6Z1U - chains S and b of the 21 polymer chains in the assembly; structure by electron microscopy, 3.47 A resolution.

== Chain S ==
Name: ATP synthase subunit O, mitochondrial
Source organism: Bos taurus
UniProtKB: P13621 (ATPO_BOVIN); residues 1-190 here correspond to UniProt positions 24-213 (UniProt number = residue number + 23)
Chain sequence (190 residues; row label = number of the first residue in the row):
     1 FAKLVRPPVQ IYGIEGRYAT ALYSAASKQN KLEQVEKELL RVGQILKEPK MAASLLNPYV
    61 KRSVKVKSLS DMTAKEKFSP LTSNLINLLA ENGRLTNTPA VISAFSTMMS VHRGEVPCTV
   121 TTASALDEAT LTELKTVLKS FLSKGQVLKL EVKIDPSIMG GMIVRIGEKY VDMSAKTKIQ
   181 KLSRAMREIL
Disordered / not traced: 188-190
Swiss-Prot annotation at these positions:
  - modified residue: Lys31 (N6-acetyllysine), Lys37 (N6-acetyllysine), Lys47 (N6-acetyllysine), Lys50 (N6-acetyllysine), Lys67 (N6-succinyllysine), Lys77 (N6-acetyllysine), Lys135 (N6-acetyllysine), Lys139 (N6-acetyllysine), Lys149 (N6-acetyllysine), Lys153 (N6-acetyllysine), Lys169 (N6-acetyllysine), Lys176 (N6-succinyllysine)

== Chain b ==
Name: ATP synthase F(0) complex subunit B1, mitochondrial
Source organism: Bos taurus
UniProtKB: P13619 (AT5F1_BOVIN); residues 1-214 here correspond to UniProt positions 43-256 (UniProt number = residue number + 42)
Chain sequence (214 residues; each row starts with the number of its first residue):
     1 PVPPLPEHGG KVRFGLIPEE FFQFLYPKTG VTGPYVLGTG LILYLLSKEI YVITPETFSA
    61 ISTIGFLVYI VKKYGASVGE FADKLNEQKI AQLEEVKQAS IKQIQDAIDM EKSQQALVQK
   121 RHYLFDVQRN NIAMALEVTY RERLHRVYRE VKNRLDYHIS VQNMMRQKEQ EHMINWVEKR
   181 VVQSISAQQE KETIAKCIAD LKLLSKKAQA QPVM
Disordered / not traced: 1-162, 210-214
Swiss-Prot annotation at these positions:
  - modified residue: Lys89 (N6-succinyllysine), Lys97 (N6-acetyllysine), Lys112 (N6-acetyllysine), Lys120 (N6-acetyllysine), Lys179 (N6-acetyllysine), Lys191 (N6-acetyllysine), Lys202 (N6-acetyllysine)

== Chain S / chain b interface ==
Pairs across the interface - 19 pairs, chain S then chain b:
  Glu133(S) with Ile194(b)
  Leu134(S) with Ile198(b), hydrophobic
  Val137(S) with Leu201(b), hydrophobic
  Leu138(S) with Leu201(b), hydrophobic
  Ser140(S) with Ser205(b)
  Phe141(S) with Leu201(b), hydrophobic; Ser205(b)
  Met159(S) with Ile185(b), hydrophobic
  Met162(S) with Cys197(b), hydrophobic
  Val171(S) with Leu204(b), hydrophobic
  Met173(S) with Cys197(b); Asp200(b); Leu201(b), hydrophobic
  Ala175(S) with Ile185(b), hydrophobic
  Ile179(S) with Val181(b), hydrophobic
  Ser183(S) with Glu178(b)
  Met186(S) with Ile174(b), hydrophobic
  Arg187(S) with Ile174(b); Glu178(b), salt bridge
Interface residues without a listed pair, chain S (18 interface residues in all): Leu126, Gly160, Gly161
Interface residues without a listed pair, chain b (16 interface residues in all): Val182, Thr193, Lys202, Ala208, Gln209

== Overview ==
The interface between chain S and chain b involves 18 residues on one side and 16 on the other, with 1 salt
bridge. The salt-bridged pair is Arg187(S)-Glu178(b).
Chain S is ATP synthase subunit O, mitochondrial and chain b is ATP synthase F(0) complex subunit B1,
mitochondrial, both from Bos taurus; the structure, bovine ATP synthase F1c8-peripheral stalk domain, state 3,
was determined by electron microscopy together with 6Z1R, 6ZG7, 6ZG8 and 6ZIK from the same study.
